8RGL - chain A; structure by X-ray diffraction, 1.90 A resolution.

== Chain A ==
Protein: Serum albumin
From: Homo sapiens
Reference sequence: P02768 (ALBU_HUMAN); residues -23 to 585 here correspond to UniProt positions 1-609 (UniProt number = residue number + 24)
Sequence (609 residues; numbered -23 to 585; the number before each row is that of its first residue; numbers below 1 keep their minus sign (Met-23 is residue -23)):
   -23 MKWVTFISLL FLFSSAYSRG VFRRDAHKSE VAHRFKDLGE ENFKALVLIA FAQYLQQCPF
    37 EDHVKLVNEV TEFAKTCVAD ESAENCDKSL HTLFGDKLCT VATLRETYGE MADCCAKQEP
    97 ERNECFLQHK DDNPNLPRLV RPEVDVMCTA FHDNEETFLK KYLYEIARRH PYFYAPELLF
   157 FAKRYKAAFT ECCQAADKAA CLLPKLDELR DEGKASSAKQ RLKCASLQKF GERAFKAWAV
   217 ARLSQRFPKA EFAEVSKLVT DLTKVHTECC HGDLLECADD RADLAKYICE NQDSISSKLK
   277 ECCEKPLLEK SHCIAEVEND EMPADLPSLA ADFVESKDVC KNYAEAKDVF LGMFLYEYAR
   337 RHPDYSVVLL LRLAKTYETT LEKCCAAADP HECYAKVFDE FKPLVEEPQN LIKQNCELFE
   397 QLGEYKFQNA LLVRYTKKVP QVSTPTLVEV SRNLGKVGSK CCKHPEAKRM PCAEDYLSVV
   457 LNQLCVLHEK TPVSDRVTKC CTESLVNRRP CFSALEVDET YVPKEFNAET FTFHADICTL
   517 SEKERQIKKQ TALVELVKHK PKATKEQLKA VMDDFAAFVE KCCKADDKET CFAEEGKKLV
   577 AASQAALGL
Unresolved in the structure: -23 to 2, 585
Disulfide bonds: Cys53-Cys62, Cys75-Cys91, Cys90-Cys101, Cys124-Cys169, Cys168-Cys177, Cys200-Cys246, Cys245-Cys253, Cys265-Cys279, Cys278-Cys289, Cys316-Cys361, Cys360-Cys369, Cys392-Cys438, Cys437-Cys448, Cys461-Cys477, Cys476-Cys487, Cys514-Cys559, Cys558-Cys567
Ligand contacts: GOQ (8-methoxy-6-nitro-naphtho[1,2-e][1,3]benzodioxole-5-carboxylic acid): Leu115, Arg117, Met123, Phe134, Leu135, Tyr138, Leu139, Ile142, Leu154, Phe157, Ala158, Tyr161, Phe165, Leu182, Arg186
UniProt features mapped onto this chain:
  - binding site (Cu cation): His3
  - binding site (Ca(2+)): Glu6, Asp13, Glu244, Asp249, Glu252, Asp255, Asp259
  - binding site (Zn(2+)): His67, His247, Asp249
  - binding site ((4Z,15Z)-bilirubin IXalpha): Lys240
  - site: Lys4 (Not glycated), Lys20 (Not glycated), Lys41 (Not glycated), Lys64 (Not glycated), Lys73 (Not glycated), Lys93 (Not glycated), Lys106 (Not glycated), Lys136 (Not glycated), Lys159 (Not glycated), Lys174 (Not glycated), Lys181 (Not glycated), Lys190 (Not glycated), Lys195 (Not glycated), Lys199 (Aspirin-acetylated lysine), Lys205 (Not glycated), Lys212 (Not glycated), Lys240 (Not glycated), Lys262 (Not glycated), Lys274 (Not glycated), Lys286 (Not glycated) and 18 more in UniProt
  - modified residue: Ser5 (Phosphoserine), Ser58 (Phosphoserine), Ser65 (Phosphoserine), Thr83 (Phosphothreonine), Lys205 (N6-succinyllysine), Ser273 (Phosphoserine), Ser419 (Phosphoserine), Thr420 (Phosphothreonine), Thr422 (Phosphothreonine), Lys436 (N6-succinyllysine), Ser489 (Phosphoserine), Lys519 (N6-succinyllysine), Lys534 (N6-methyllysine), Lys564 (N6-succinyllysine)
  - glycosylation: Lys12 (N-linked (Glc) (glycation) lysine), Lys51 (N-linked (Glc) (glycation) lysine), Lys137 (N-linked (Glc) (glycation) lysine), Lys162 (N-linked (Glc) (glycation) lysine), Lys199 (N-linked (Glc) (glycation) lysine), Lys225 (N-linked (Glc) (glycation) lysine), Lys233 (N-linked (Glc) (glycation) lysine), Lys276 (N-linked (Glc) (glycation) lysine), Lys281 (N-linked (Glc) (glycation) lysine), Lys313 (N-linked (Glc) (glycation) lysine), Lys317 (N-linked (Glc) (glycation) lysine), Asn318 (N-linked (GlcNAc...) asparagine), Lys323 (N-linked (Glc) (glycation) lysine), Lys351 (N-linked (Glc) (glycation) lysine), Lys378 (N-linked (Glc) (glycation) lysine), Lys413 (N-linked (Glc) (glycation) lysine), Lys439 (N-linked (Glc) (glycation) lysine), Lys444 (N-linked (Glc) (glycation) lysine), Asp494 (N-linked (GlcNAc...) asparagine), Lys525 (N-linked (Glc) (glycation) lysine) and 4 more in UniProt
What the authors report for this chain:
  - binding site for GOQ: Arg117, Phe134, Tyr138, Ile142, Phe157, Ala158, Tyr161, Phe165, Leu182, Arg186

== Overview ==
Chain A binds compound GOQ. Curated annotation (UniProt) lists Cu cation-binding residue His3, 7 Ca2+-binding
residues, 3 Zn2+-binding residues and (4Z,15Z)-bilirubin IXalpha-binding residue Lys240. From the paper: a
binding site for GOQ at Arg117, Phe134 and Tyr138 among others.
Chain A is Serum albumin (Homo sapiens); the structure, Structure of Human Serum Albumin in complex with
Aristolochic Acid I at 1.9 A resolution - ..., was determined by X-ray diffraction (same publication as 8RCO,
8RCP and 8RGK).
